4A3D - chains A and I of the 15 polymer chains in the assembly; structure by X-ray diffraction, 3.40 A resolution.

[Chain A]
Name: DNA-directed RNA polymerase II subunit RPB1
From: Saccharomyces cerevisiae
Notes: EC 2.7.7.6
UniProt: P04050 (RPB1_YEAST); residues 1-1732 here = UniProt positions 1-1732
Sequence (1732 residues; each row starts with the number of its first residue):
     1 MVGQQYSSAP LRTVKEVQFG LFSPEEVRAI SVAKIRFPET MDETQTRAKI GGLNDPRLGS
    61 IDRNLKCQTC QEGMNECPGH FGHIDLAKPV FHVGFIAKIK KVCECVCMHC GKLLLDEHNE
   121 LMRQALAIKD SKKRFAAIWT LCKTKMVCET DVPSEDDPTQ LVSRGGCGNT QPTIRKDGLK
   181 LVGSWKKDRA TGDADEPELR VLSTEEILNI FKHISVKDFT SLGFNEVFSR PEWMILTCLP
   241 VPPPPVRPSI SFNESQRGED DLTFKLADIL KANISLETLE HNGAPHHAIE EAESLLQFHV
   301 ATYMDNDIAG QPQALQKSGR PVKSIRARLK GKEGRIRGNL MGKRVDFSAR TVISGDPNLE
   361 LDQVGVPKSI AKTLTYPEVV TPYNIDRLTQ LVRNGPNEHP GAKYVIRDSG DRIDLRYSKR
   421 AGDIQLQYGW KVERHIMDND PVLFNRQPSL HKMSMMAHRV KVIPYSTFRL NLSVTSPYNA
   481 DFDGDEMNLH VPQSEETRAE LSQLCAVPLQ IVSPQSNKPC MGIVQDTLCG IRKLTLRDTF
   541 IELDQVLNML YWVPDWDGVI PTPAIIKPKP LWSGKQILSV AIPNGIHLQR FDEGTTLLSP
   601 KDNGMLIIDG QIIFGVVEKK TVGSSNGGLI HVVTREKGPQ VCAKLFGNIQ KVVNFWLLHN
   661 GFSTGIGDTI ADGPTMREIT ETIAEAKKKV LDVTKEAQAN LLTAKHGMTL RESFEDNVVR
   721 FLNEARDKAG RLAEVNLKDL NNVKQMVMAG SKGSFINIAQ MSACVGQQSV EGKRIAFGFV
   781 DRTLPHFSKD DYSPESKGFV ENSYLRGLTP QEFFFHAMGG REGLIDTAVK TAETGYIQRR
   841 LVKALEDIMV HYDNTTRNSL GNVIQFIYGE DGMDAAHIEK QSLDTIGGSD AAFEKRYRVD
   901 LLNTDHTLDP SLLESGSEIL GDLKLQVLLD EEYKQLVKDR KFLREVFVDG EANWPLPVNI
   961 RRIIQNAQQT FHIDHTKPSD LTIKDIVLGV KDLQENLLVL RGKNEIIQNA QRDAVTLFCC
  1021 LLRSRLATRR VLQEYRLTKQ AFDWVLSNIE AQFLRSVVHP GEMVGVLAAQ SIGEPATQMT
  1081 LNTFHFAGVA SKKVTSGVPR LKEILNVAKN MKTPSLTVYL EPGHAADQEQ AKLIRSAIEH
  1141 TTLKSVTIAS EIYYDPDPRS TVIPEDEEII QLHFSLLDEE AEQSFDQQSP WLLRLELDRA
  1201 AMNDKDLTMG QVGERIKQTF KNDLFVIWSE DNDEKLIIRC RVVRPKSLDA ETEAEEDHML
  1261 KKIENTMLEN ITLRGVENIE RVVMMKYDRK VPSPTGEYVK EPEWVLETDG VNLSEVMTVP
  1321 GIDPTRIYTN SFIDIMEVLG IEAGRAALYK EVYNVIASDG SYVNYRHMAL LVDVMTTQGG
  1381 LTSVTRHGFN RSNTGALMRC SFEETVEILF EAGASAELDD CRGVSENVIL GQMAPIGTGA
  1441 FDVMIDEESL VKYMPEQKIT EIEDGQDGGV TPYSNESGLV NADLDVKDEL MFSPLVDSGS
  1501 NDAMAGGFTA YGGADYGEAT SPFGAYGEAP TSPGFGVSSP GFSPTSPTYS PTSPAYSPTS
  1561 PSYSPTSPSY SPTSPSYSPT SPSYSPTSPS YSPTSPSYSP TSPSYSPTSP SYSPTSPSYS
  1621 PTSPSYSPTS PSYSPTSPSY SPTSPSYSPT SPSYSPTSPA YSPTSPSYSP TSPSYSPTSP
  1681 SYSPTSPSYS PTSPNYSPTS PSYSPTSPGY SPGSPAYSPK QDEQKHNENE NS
Disordered / not traced: 1-2, 1081-1091, 1177-1186, 1244-1253, 1456-1732
UniProt features mapped onto this chain:
  - region: Pro248 to Asp260 (Lid loop), Asn306 to Lys323 (Rudder loop), Pro810 to Glu822 (Bridging helix)
  - binding site (Zn(2+)): Cys67, Cys70, Cys77, His80, Cys107, Cys110, Cys148, Cys167
  - binding site (Mg(2+)): Asp481, Asp483, Asp485
  - modified residue: Thr1471 (Phosphothreonine)
  - cross-link (Glycyl lysine isopeptide (Lys-Gly)): Lys695 (interchain with G-Cter in ubiquitin), Lys1246 (interchain with G-Cter in ubiquitin), Lys1350 (interchain with G-Cter in ubiquitin)
Ion coordination: Zn2+ site 1: Cys67, Cys70, Cys77, His80; Zn2+ site 2: Cys107, Cys110, Cys148, Cys167; Mg2+: Asp481, Asp483, Asp485 (shared with 1 residue of chain P)
What the authors report for this chain:
  - mutagenesis - Q1078N, Q1078S: abolished growth (citing earlier work)

[Chain I]
Name: DNA-directed RNA polymerase II subunit RPB9
From: Saccharomyces cerevisiae
UniProt: P27999 (RPB9_YEAST); residues 1-122 here = UniProt positions 1-122
Sequence (122 residues; numbered 1 to 122; the number before each row is that of its first residue):
     1 MTTFRFCRDC NNMLYPREDK ENNRLLFECR TCSYVEEAGS PLVYRHELIT NIGETAGVVQ
    61 DIGSDPTLPR SDRECPKCHS RENVFFQSQQ RRKDTSMVLF FVCLSCSHIF TSDQKNKRTQ
   121 FS
Disordered / not traced: 1, 121-122
UniProt features mapped onto this chain:
  - zinc finger: Cys7 to Cys32 (C4-type), Ser71 to Thr111 (TFIIS-type)
  - binding site (Zn(2+)): Cys7, Cys10, Cys29, Cys32, Cys75, Cys78, Cys103, Cys106
  - modified residue: Ser40 (Phosphoserine)
Ion coordination: Zn2+ site 1: Cys7, Cys10, Cys29, Cys32; Zn2+ site 2: Cys75, Cys78, Cys103, Cys106

[Chain A / chain I interface]
Pairs across the interface (67):
  Ala697(A) with Met97(I), hydrophobic
  Gln698(A) with Met97(I); Val98(I); Leu99(I); Ser112(I), hydrogen bond (backbone-side chain)
  Ala699(A) with Ser112(I); Asp113(I); Gln114(I), hydrogen bond (backbone-backbone)
  Asn700(A) with Val98(I); Asp113(I), hydrogen bond; Lys115(I), hydrogen bond (backbone-side chain); Asn116(I)
  Leu701(A) with Gln114(I); Lys115(I)
  Thr709(A) with Lys93(I); Asp94(I)
  Leu710(A) with Ser96(I)
  Arg711(A) with Gln87(I), hydrogen bond; Lys93(I); Thr95(I); Ser96(I); Met97(I)
  Phe714(A) with Met97(I), hydrophobic
  Asp781(A) with Arg91(I), salt bridge
  Arg782(A) with Thr67(I)
  Ser788(A) with Thr67(I); Pro69(I)
  Lys789(A) with Asp65(I), salt bridge; Thr67(I), hydrogen bond (backbone-backbone); Pro69(I)
  Asp790(A) with Phe86(I); Gln87(I)
  Tyr792(A) with Gln87(I), hydrogen bond
  Lys1144(A) with Leu48(I)
  Thr1147(A) with Leu48(I); Ile49(I)
  Ile1148(A) with Glu47(I); Leu48(I), hydrogen bond (backbone-backbone); Ile49(I), hydrogen bond (backbone-backbone)
  Ala1149(A) with Arg45(I); Glu47(I)
  Ser1150(A) with Arg45(I); His46(I), hydrogen bond (backbone-backbone)
  Glu1151(A) with Leu42(I); Tyr44(I); Arg45(I), salt bridge
  Ile1152(A) with Leu42(I); Val43(I), hydrogen bond (backbone-backbone); Tyr44(I), hydrogen bond (backbone-backbone)
  Tyr1153(A) with Pro41(I); Leu42(I)
  Tyr1154(A) with Glu18(I); Asn23(I); Arg24(I), hydrogen bond (side chain-backbone); Leu25(I); Pro41(I), hydrogen bond (backbone-backbone)
  Pro1156(A) with Asn23(I)
  Val1162(A) with Pro41(I), hydrophobic
  Pro1190(A) with Glu18(I)
  Trp1191(A) with Glu18(I); Leu25(I), hydrophobic; Val43(I), hydrophobic
  Ala1254(A) with Lys20(I)
  Asp1257(A) with Pro16(I)
  Glu1264(A) with Tyr44(I); His46(I)
  Leu1268(A) with Leu48(I), hydrophobic
Interface residues without a listed pair, chain A (35 interface residues in all): Lys695, Leu702, Asp1198
Interface residues without a listed pair, chain I (37 interface residues in all): Leu68, Arg73, Gln89, Arg92

[Summary]
The interface between chain A and chain I involves 35 residues on one side and 37 on the other, with 14
hydrogen bonds and 3 salt bridges. Among the polar pairs are Asp781(A)-Arg91(I), Lys789(A)-Asp65(I) and
Glu1151(A)-Arg45(I). The paper reports that Q1078N and Q1078S of chain A abolish growth.
Here chain A is DNA-directed RNA polymerase II subunit RPB1 and chain I is DNA-directed RNA polymerase II
subunit RPB9, both from Saccharomyces cerevisiae. Entry 4A3D (RNA Polymerase II initial transcribing complex
with a 6nt DNA-RNA hybrid) was determined by X-ray diffraction, deposited together with 4A3B, 4A3C, 4A3E,
4A3F, 4A3G, 4A3I and 4 further entries.
